3QMB - chains A and B of the 3 polymer chains in the assembly; structure by X-ray diffraction, 2.06 A resolution.

Chain A:
Name: CpG-binding protein
Source organism: Homo sapiens
Notes: fragment: CXXC-type Zn finger, residues 161-222
UniProt: Q9P0U4 (CXXC1_HUMAN); residues 165-226 here correspond to UniProt positions 161-222 (UniProt number = residue number - 4)
Amino-acid sequence (79 residues; row label = number of the first residue in the row):
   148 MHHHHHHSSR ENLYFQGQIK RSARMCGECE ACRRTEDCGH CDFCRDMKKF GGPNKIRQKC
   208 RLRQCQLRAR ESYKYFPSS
Unresolved in the structure: 148-167, 222-226
Construct notes: expression tag (148-164)
Swiss-Prot annotation at these positions:
  - binding site (Zn(2+)): Cys173, Cys176, Cys179, Cys185, Cys188, Cys191, Cys207, Cys212
Bound ions: Zn2+ site 1: Cys173, Cys176, Cys179, Cys212; Zn2+ site 2: Cys185, Cys188, Cys191, Cys207
What the authors report for this chain:
  - binding site for the 12-nt DNA strand (chain B): Ile203, Arg204
  - binding site for the 12-nt DNA strand: Arg204, Gln205, Arg217
  - specificity-determining residues: Ile203, Arg204, Gln205, Arg217, Tyr220
  - mutagenesis - Q205A: abolished binding to the 12-nt DNA strand (chain B)
  - mutagenesis - R217A (>60-fold), Y220A: decreased binding to the 12-nt DNA strand (chain B)
  - contacts within the chain: Arg217-Tyr220 (hydrogen bond)

Chain B:
Molecule: 12-nt DNA strand
Notes: fragment: DNA (nonmethylated CpG island)
Sequence (12 nucleotides; each row starts with the number of its first residue):
     1 GCCACCGGTG GC
Bound ions: Ca2+ near DG11 (its only coordinating residue here)

Interface between chain A and chain B:
Pairs across the interface (14; chain A residue first):
  Lys202(A) with DC5(B), sugar contact; DC6(B), base contact
  Ile203(A) with DA4(B), sugar contact; DC5(B), phosphate contact; DC6(B), hydrogen bond to the base
  Arg204(A) with DC6(B), base contact; DG7(B), hydrogen bond to the base; DG8(B), hydrogen bond to the base
  Gln205(A) with DC5(B), base contact; DC6(B), base contact
  Arg217(A) with DA4(B), base contact; DC5(B), base contact
  Ser219(A) with DC3(B), phosphate contact
  Tyr220(A) with DC5(B), base contact

Overview:
7 residues of chain A and 6 residues of chain B are in contact, with 3 hydrogen bonds. Polar pairs include
Ile203(A)-DC6(B), Arg204(A)-DG7(B) and Arg204(A)-DG8(B). From the paper: a binding site for the 12-nt DNA
strand at Arg204(A), Gln205(A) and Arg217(A); R217A and Y220A of chain A reduce binding to the 12-nt DNA
strand (chain B).
Chain A is CpG-binding protein (Homo sapiens) and chain B is a 12-nt DNA strand; the structure, Structural
Basis of Selective Binding of Nonmethylated CpG Islands by the CXXC Domain of CFP1, was determined by X-ray
diffraction (same publication as 3QMC, 3QMD, 3QMH and 3QMI).
